PDB entry 7W8G | electron microscopy, 2.52 A resolution | chains C and E of the 12 polymer chains in the assembly

== Chain C ==
Molecule: DNA replication licensing factor MCM3
From: Saccharomyces cerevisiae S288C
Notes: EC 3.6.4.12
UniProtKB: P24279 (MCM3_YEAST); numbering as in UniProt (aligned over 1-971)
Sequence (971 residues; row label = number of the first residue in the row):
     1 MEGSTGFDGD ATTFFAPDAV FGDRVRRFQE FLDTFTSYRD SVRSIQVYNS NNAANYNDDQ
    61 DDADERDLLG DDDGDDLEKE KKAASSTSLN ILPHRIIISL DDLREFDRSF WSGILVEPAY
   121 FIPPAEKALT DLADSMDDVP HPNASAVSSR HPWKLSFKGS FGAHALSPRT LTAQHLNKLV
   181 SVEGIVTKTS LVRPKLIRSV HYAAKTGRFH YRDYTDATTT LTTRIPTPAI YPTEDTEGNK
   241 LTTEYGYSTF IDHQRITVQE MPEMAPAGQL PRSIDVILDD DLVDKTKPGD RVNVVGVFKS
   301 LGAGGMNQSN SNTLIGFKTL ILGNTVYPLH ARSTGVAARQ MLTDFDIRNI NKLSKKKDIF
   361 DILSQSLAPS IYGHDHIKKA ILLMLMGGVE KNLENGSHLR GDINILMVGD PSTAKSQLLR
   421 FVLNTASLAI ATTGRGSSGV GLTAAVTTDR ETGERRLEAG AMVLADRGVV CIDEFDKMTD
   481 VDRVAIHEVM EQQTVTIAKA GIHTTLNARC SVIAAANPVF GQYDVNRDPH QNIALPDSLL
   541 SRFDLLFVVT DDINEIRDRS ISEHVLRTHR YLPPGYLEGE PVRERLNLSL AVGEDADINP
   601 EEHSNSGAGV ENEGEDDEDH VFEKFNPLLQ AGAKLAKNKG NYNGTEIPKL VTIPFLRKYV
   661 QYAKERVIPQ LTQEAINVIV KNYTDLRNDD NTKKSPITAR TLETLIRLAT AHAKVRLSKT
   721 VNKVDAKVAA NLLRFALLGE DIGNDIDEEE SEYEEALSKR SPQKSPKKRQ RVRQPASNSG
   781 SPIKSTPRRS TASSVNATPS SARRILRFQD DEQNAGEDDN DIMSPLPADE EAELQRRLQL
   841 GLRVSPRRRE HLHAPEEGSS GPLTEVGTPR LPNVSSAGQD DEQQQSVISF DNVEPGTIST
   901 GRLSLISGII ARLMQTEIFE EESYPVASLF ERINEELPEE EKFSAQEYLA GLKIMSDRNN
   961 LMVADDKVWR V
Disordered / not traced: 1-16, 60-88, 141-149, 312, 594-639, 739-971
Metal / ion sites: Mg2+: Ser416 (together with ADP)
Residues lining bound ligands:
  - ADP (adenosine-5'-diphosphate): Ser370, Ile371, Tyr372, His374, Pro411, Ser412, Thr413, Ala414, Lys415, Ser416, Gln417, Val565
  - ATP-gamma-S (AGS; phosphothiophosphoric acid-adenylate ester): Leu399, Glu491, Gln492, Ser538, Ser541, Arg542, Ala699, Arg700, Glu703

== Chain E ==
Molecule: Minichromosome maintenance protein 5
From: Saccharomyces cerevisiae S288C
Notes: EC 3.6.4.12
UniProtKB: P29496 (MCM5_YEAST); residue numbers follow UniProt; this construct covers 1-775
Sequence (775 residues; each row starts with the number of its first residue):
     1 MSFDRPEIYS APVLQGESPN DDDNTEIIKS FKNFILEFRL DSQFIYRDQL RNNILVKNYS
    61 LTVNMEHLIG YNEDIYKKLS DEPSDIIPLF ETAITQVAKR ISILSRAQSA NNNDKDPENT
   121 SMDTDSLLLN SLPTFQLILN SNANQIPLRD LDSEHVSKIV RLSGIIISTS VLSSRATYLS
   181 IMCRNCRHTT SITINNFNSI TGNTVSLPRS CLSTIESESS MANESNIGDE STKKNCGPDP
   241 YIIIHESSKF IDQQFLKLQE IPELVPVGEM PRNLTMTCDR YLTNKVIPGT RVTIVGIYSI
   301 YNSKNGAGSG RSGGGNGGSG VAIRTPYIKI LGIQSDVETS SIWNSVTMFT EEEEEEFLQL
   361 SRNPKLYEIL TNSIAPSIFG NEDIKKAIVC LLMGGSKKIL PDGMRLRGDI NVLLLGDPGT
   421 AKSQLLKFVE KVSPIAVYTS GKGSSAAGLT ASVQRDPMTR EFYLEGGAMV LADGGVVCID
   481 EFDKMRDEDR VAIHEAMEQQ TISIAKAGIT TVLNSRTSVL AAANPIYGRY DDLKSPGDNI
   541 DFQTTILSRF DMIFIVKDDH NEERDISIAN HVINIHTGNA NAMQNQQEEN GSEISIEKMK
   601 RYITYCRLKC APRLSPQAAE KLSSNFVTIR KQLLINELES TERSSIPITI RQLEAIIRIT
   661 ESLAKLELSP IAQERHVDEA IRLFQASTMD AASQDPIGGL NQASGTSLSE IRRFEQELKR
   721 RLPIGWSTSY QTLRREFVDT HRFSQLALDK ALYALEKHET IQLRHQGQNI YRSGV
Disordered / not traced: 1, 111-128, 224-232, 305-318, 701-775
Metal / ion sites: Zn2+: Cys183, Cys186, Cys211, Cys236; Mg2+: Ser423 (together with ATP-gamma-S)
Residues lining bound ligands:
  - ADP (adenosine-5'-diphosphate): Met404, Leu406, Glu498, Ile650, Arg651, Glu654
  - ATP-gamma-S (AGS; phosphothiophosphoric acid-adenylate ester): Ser377, Ile378, Phe379, Pro418, Gly419, Thr420, Ala421, Lys422, Ser423, Gln424, Asp480, Glu481, Asn524, Ile568, His571, Val572, Ile575

== Interface between chain C and chain E ==
Residue-residue contacts - 172 pairs, chain C then chain E:
  Ala119(C) with Glu246(E)
  Tyr120(C) with Glu246(E)
  Thr172(C) with Asp252(E)
  Ala173(C) with Phe250(E); Ile251(E); Asp252(E), hydrogen bond (backbone-side chain)
  Leu176(C) with Phe250(E), hydrophobic
  Asn177(C) with His245(E), hydrogen bond (side chain-backbone); Glu246(E); Ser248(E)
  Thr187(C) with Glu461(E)
  Thr222(C) with Glu246(E)
  Thr223(C) with Ile243(E); Ile244(E); Glu246(E), hydrogen bond (backbone-side chain)
  Ile225(C) with Arg184(E)
  Pro226(C) with Arg184(E); Ile242(E), hydrophobic
  Gln259(C) with Glu461(E); Phe462(E), hydrogen bond (side chain-backbone)
  Pro262(C) with Ile509(E), hydrophobic
  Glu263(C) with Thr511(E), hydrogen bond; Val512(E)
  Met264(C) with Trp343(E)
  Ala265(C) with Trp343(E)
  Pro266(C) with Trp343(E)
  Ala267(C) with Leu464(E); Gly466(E); Val470(E), hydrophobic; Leu471(E), hydrophobic
  Gly268(C) with Glu465(E)
  Gln269(C) with Ile287(E); Tyr463(E)
  Leu270(C) with Met458(E), hydrophobic; Tyr463(E), hydrophobic
  Pro271(C) with Tyr463(E)
  Arg272(C) with Thr169(E), hydrogen bond (side chain-backbone); Ser170(E), hydrogen bond (side chain-backbone); Val171(E)
  Arg291(C) with Thr510(E), hydrogen bond (side chain-backbone); Thr511(E), hydrogen bond
  Lys299(C) with His245(E)
  Ser300(C) with His245(E), hydrogen bond; Phe250(E)
  Leu301(C) with His245(E)
  Gly302(C) with Ile243(E); His245(E), hydrogen bond (backbone-side chain)
  Ala303(C) with Ile243(E), hydrophobic
  Gly305(C) with Asn203(E)
  Met306(C) with Ala176(E), hydrophobic; Leu179(E), hydrophobic; Ser206(E); Leu207(E), hydrogen bond (backbone-backbone); Arg209(E)
  Asn307(C) with Asp239(E)
  Gln308(C) with Arg209(E), hydrogen bond; Asp239(E)
  Leu314(C) with Arg175(E); Ser199(E); Ile200(E), hydrophobic; Thr201(E)
  Ile315(C) with Ser173(E)
  Gly316(C) with Ser174(E)
  Phe317(C) with Ser174(E), hydrogen bond (backbone-side chain); Ala176(E), hydrophobic; Ile243(E), hydrophobic; His245(E); Phe250(E), hydrophobic
  Thr319(C) with Ser174(E)
  Arg332(C) with Thr501(E); Val512(E)
  Ser333(C) with Thr510(E), hydrogen bond (backbone-side chain); Thr511(E); Val512(E)
  Leu367(C) with Asp402(E)
  Ala368(C) with Asp402(E)
  Pro369(C) with Asp402(E)
  Ser370(C) with Leu400(E); Asp402(E), hydrogen bond; Met404(E)
  Asp410(C) with Arg643(E), salt bridge
  Pro411(C) with Thr545(E)
  Ser412(C) with Thr649(E), hydrogen bond; Ile650(E); Arg651(E), hydrogen bond
  Ser416(C) with Gln499(E)
  Gln417(C) with Met404(E), hydrogen bond; Arg405(E); Gln499(E), hydrogen bond
  Arg420(C) with Glu495(E), salt bridge; Gln499(E); Thr501(E), hydrogen bond; Ser503(E)
  Phe421(C) with Asp402(E)
  Leu423(C) with Val512(E), hydrophobic
  Ala431(C) with Ser503(E)
  Thr432(C) with Ala505(E)
  Thr433(C) with Glu495(E)
  Arg435(C) with Asp487(E), salt bridge; Glu488(E); Val491(E)
  Gly436(C) with Val491(E)
  Ser437(C) with Ala505(E), hydrogen bond (side chain-backbone)
  Val440(C) with Ala507(E)
  Gly441(C) with Ala505(E); Lys506(E); Ala507(E)
  Ala445(C) with Ala507(E), hydrophobic
  Thr447(C) with Arg455(E)
  Glu458(C) with Arg455(E), salt bridge; Ala507(E); Gly508(E)
  Ala459(C) with Ala507(E)
  Ala461(C) with Ala505(E), hydrophobic
  Leu464(C) with Thr510(E)
  Glu474(C) with Val491(E); His494(E), salt bridge; Arg549(E), salt bridge
  Lys477(C) with Val491(E)
  Gly521(C) with Thr545(E)
  Gln522(C) with Arg643(E), hydrogen bond
  Tyr523(C) with Arg643(E)
  Asp551(C) with Arg630(E), salt bridge; Thr649(E)
  Ile553(C) with Arg630(E); Leu634(E)
  Glu555(C) with Val627(E); Lys631(E), salt bridge
  Asp558(C) with Val627(E); Arg630(E), salt bridge
  Arg559(C) with Ser623(E), hydrogen bond (side chain-backbone); Ser624(E); Val627(E)
  Ile561(C) with Ile650(E), hydrophobic
  Ser562(C) with Ser623(E); Phe626(E); Leu653(E)
  Glu563(C) with Ser623(E), hydrogen bond
  Val565(C) with Ile650(E), hydrophobic; Leu653(E), hydrophobic; Glu654(E)
  Leu566(C) with Ala619(E); Ser623(E); Ile657(E), hydrophobic
  Thr568(C) with Leu400(E); Leu406(E)
  His569(C) with Lys398(E), hydrogen bond; Leu406(E); Glu654(E), salt bridge; Ile657(E)
  Arg570(C) with Arg613(E), hydrogen bond (backbone-side chain); Leu614(E); Pro616(E)
  Tyr571(C) with Ile399(E); Leu400(E), hydrophobic; Pro401(E)
  Leu572(C) with Arg613(E)
  Glu578(C) with Ala611(E); Arg613(E), salt bridge; Ile671(E)
  Gly579(C) with Lys609(E); Cys610(E); Ala611(E), hydrogen bond (backbone-backbone); Pro670(E)
  Pro581(C) with Leu608(E); Lys609(E); Ala611(E), hydrophobic
  Val582(C) with Lys397(E), hydrogen bond (backbone-side chain)
  Glu584(C) with Lys397(E), salt bridge; Arg405(E), salt bridge; Arg516(E), salt bridge
  Ile653(C) with Asp402(E)
Also at the interface, not in a pair above, chain C (101 interface residues in all): Lys188, Leu221, Thr334, Asn424, Ile430, Gly460, Pro573, Glu580, Arg583
Also at the interface, not in a pair above, chain E (105 interface residues in all): Leu172, Cys183, Arg187, Gly202, Val205, Ser247, Gln254, Phe255, Gly403, Asp456, Pro457, Asn514, Ser615, Leu622, Ser644

== Overview ==
The interface between chain C and chain E involves 101 residues on one side and 105 on the other; the contacts
include 29 hydrogen bonds and 14 salt bridges. Polar contacts include Asp410(C)-Arg643(E), Arg420(C)-Glu495(E)
and Arg435(C)-Asp487(E). ADP is bound between chain C and chain E.
Chain C is DNA replication licensing factor MCM3 and chain E is Minichromosome maintenance protein 5, both
from Saccharomyces cerevisiae S288C; the structure, Cryo-EM structure of MCM double hexamer, was determined by
electron microscopy (same publication as 7V3U and 7V3V).
